5IZ9 - chains A and B; structure by X-ray diffraction, 2.93 A resolution.

Chain A:
Name: Adenomatous polyposis coli protein
Source organism: Homo sapiens
UniProtKB: P25054 (APC_HUMAN); residues 407-751 here = UniProt positions 407-751
Sequence (354 residues; each row starts with the number of its first residue):
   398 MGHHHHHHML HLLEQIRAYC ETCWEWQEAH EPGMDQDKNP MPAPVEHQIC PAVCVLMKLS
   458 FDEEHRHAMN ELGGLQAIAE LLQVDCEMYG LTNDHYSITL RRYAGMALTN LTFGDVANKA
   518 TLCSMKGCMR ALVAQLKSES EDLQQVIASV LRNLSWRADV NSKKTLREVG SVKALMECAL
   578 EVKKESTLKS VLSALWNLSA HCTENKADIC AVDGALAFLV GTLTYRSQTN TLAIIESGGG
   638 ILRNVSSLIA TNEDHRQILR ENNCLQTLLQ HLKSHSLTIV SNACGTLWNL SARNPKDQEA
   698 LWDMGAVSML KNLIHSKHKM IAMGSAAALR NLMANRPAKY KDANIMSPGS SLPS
Unresolved in the structure: 398-405, 431-435, 739-751
Construct notes: expression tag (398-406)
Curated features (UniProtKB/Swiss-Prot):
  - modified residue (Phosphoserine): Ser-744, Ser-748
  - natural variant: Arg-414 (R414C: In FAP1), Ser-722 (S722G: In FAP1)
  - mutagenesis: Lys-516 (K516E: Impairs interaction with KHDRBS1), Arg-549 (R549E: Impairs interaction with KHDRBS1)

Chain B:
Name: Ace-gly-gly-glu-ala-leu-ala-asp-NH2
Sequence (9 residues; row label = number of the first residue in the row; numbering starts at 0):
     0 XGGEALADX
Modified / non-standard residues: ACE (acetyl group) at position 0; NH2 (amino group) at position 8

How chain A and chain B interact:
Residue-residue contacts - 28 pairs, chain A then chain B:
  Phe-458(A) / Ala-6(B)
  Met-503(A) / Ala-6(B)
  Thr-506(A) / Ala-4(B)
  Thr-506(A) / Leu-5(B)
  Thr-506(A) / Ala-6(B)
  Asn-507(A) / Leu-5(B)
  Asn-507(A) / Ala-6(B)  hydrogen bond (side chain-backbone)
  Phe-510(A) / Glu-3(B)
  Phe-510(A) / Ala-4(B)
  Phe-510(A) / Leu-5(B)  hydrophobic
  Gly-511(A) / Glu-3(B)  hydrogen bond (backbone-side chain)
  Lys-516(A) / Glu-3(B)  salt bridge
  Gln-542(A) / Asp-7(B)
  Arg-549(A) / Gly-1(B)  hydrogen bond (side chain-backbone)
  Arg-549(A) / Gly-2(B)
  Arg-549(A) / Glu-3(B)
  Arg-549(A) / Ala-4(B)  hydrogen bond (side chain-backbone)
  Asn-550(A) / Glu-3(B)
  Asn-550(A) / Ala-4(B)  hydrogen bond (side chain-backbone)
  Trp-553(A) / ACE_0(B)
  Trp-553(A) / Gly-2(B)
  Trp-553(A) / Glu-3(B)
  Ser-590(A) / Gly-1(B)
  Trp-593(A) / ACE_0(B)
  Trp-593(A) / Gly-1(B)
  Asn-594(A) / ACE_0(B)
  Asn-594(A) / Gly-1(B)  hydrogen bond (side chain-backbone)
  Asn-594(A) / Gly-2(B)  hydrogen bond (side chain-backbone)
Interface residues without a listed pair, chain A (16 interface residues in all): Arg-463, Thr-509
Interface residues without a listed pair, chain B (9 interface residues in all): NH2_8

In short:
Chain A and chain B form an interface of 16 and 9 residues respectively, with 7 hydrogen bonds and 1 salt
bridge. Among the polar pairs are Lys-516(A)/Glu-3(B), Asn-507(A)/Ala-6(B) and Gly-511(A)/Glu-3(B). Curated
annotation (UniProt) lists 2 mutagenesis sites on chain A.
Here chain A is Adenomatous polyposis coli protein (Homo sapiens) and chain B is
Ace-gly-gly-glu-ala-leu-ala-asp-NH2. Entry 5IZ9 (Protein-protein interaction) was determined by X-ray
diffraction together with 5IZ6, 5IZ8, 5IZA and 5B6G from the same study.
